PDB entry 7STB | electron microscopy, 2.72 A resolution | chains D and E of the 10 polymer chains in the assembly

== Chain D ==
Molecule: Replication factor C subunit 2
Organism: Saccharomyces cerevisiae (strain ATCC 204508 / S288c)
UniProtKB: P40348 (RFC2_YEAST); numbering as in UniProt (aligned over 1-353)
Amino-acid sequence (353 residues; numbered 1 to 353; the number before each row is that of its first residue):
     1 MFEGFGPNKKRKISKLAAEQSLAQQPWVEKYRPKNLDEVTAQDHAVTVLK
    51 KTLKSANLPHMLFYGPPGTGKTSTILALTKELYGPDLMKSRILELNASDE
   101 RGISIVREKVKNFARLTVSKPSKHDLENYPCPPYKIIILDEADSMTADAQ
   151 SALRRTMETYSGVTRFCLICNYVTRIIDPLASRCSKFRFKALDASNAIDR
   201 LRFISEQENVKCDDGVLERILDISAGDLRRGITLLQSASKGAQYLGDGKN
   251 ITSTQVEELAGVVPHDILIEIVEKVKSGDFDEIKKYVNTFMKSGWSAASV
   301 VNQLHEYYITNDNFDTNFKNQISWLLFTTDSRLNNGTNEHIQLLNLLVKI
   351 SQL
Unresolved in the structure: 1-20
Metal / ion sites: Mg2+: Thr72 (together with ATP-gamma-S)
Residues lining bound ligands:
  - ATP-gamma-S (AGS; phosphothiophosphoric acid-adenylate ester), molecule 1: Val28, Tyr31, Arg32, Pro33, Glu38, Val39, Thr40, Ala41, Gln42, Pro66, Pro67, Gly68, Thr69, Gly70, Lys71, Thr72, Ser73, Asn171, Leu192, Arg200, Leu228, Arg229, Ile232
  - ATP-gamma-S (AGS), molecule 2: Arg154, Glu158, Pro179, Arg183
Curated features (UniProtKB/Swiss-Prot):
  - binding site (ATP): Val28, Arg32, Gly65 to Ser73, Asn171, Arg229
  - modified residue: Met1 (N-acetylmethionine)

== Chain E ==
Molecule: Replication factor C subunit 5
Organism: Saccharomyces cerevisiae (strain ATCC 204508 / S288c)
UniProtKB: P38251 (RFC5_YEAST); numbering as in UniProt (aligned over 1-354)
Amino-acid sequence (354 residues; row label = number of the first residue in the row):
     1 MSLWVDKYRPKSLNALSHNEELTNFLKSLSDQPRDLPHLLLYGPNGTGKK
    51 TRCMALLESIFGPGVYRLKIDVRQFVTASNRKLELNVVSSPYHLEITPSD
   101 MGNNDRIVIQELLKEVAQMEQVDFQDSKDGLAHRYKCVIINEANSLTKDA
   151 QAALRRTMEKYSKNIRLIMVCDSMSPIIAPIKSRCLLIRCPAPSDSEIST
   201 ILSDVVTNERIQLETKDILKRIAQASNGNLRVSLLMLESMALNNELALKS
   251 SSPIIKPDWIIVIHKLTRKIVKERSVNSLIECRAVLYDLLAHCIPANIIL
   301 KELTFSLLDVETLNTTNKSSIIEYSSVFDERLSLGNKAIFHLEGFIAKVM
   351 CCLD
Unresolved in the structure: 1, 122-132
Residues lining bound ligands:
  - ADP (adenosine-5'-diphosphate): Val5, Asp6, Tyr8, Arg9, Pro10, Leu16, Ser17, His18, Pro44, Asn45, Gly46, Thr47, Gly48, Lys49, Lys50, Thr51, Arg52, Ile201, Leu230, Arg231
  - ATP-gamma-S (AGS; phosphothiophosphoric acid-adenylate ester): Arg155, Glu159, Pro180, Arg184
Curated features (UniProtKB/Swiss-Prot):
  - binding site (ATP): Val5, Ser17, Gly43 to Thr51, Arg231

== How chain D and chain E interact ==
Contacting residue pairs - 98 pairs, chain D then chain E:
  Ser21(D) - Lys163(E)
  Ala23(D) - Arg34(E)
  Gln24(D) - Arg34(E)
  Gln24(D) - His133(E)  hydrogen bond (side chain-backbone)
  Gln24(D) - Lys163(E)  hydrogen bond
  Gln24(D) - Arg166(E)  hydrogen bond (backbone-side chain)
  Gln25(D) - Asp35(E)
  Gln25(D) - Ser162(E)  hydrogen bond
  Gln25(D) - Lys163(E)
  Gln25(D) - Arg166(E)
  Pro26(D) - Ser162(E)
  Trp27(D) - Asp35(E)
  Glu29(D) - Glu159(E)
  Glu29(D) - Ser162(E)
  Arg32(D) - Glu159(E)  salt bridge
  Pro67(D) - Ala179(E)  hydrophobic
  Thr72(D) - Arg156(E)
  Asn96(D) - Arg156(E)
  Ala97(D) - Gln110(E)  hydrogen bond (backbone-side chain)
  Ala97(D) - Ala152(E)
  Ser98(D) - Gln110(E)
  Ser98(D) - Lys114(E)  hydrogen bond
  Ser98(D) - Ala153(E)
  Ser98(D) - Thr157(E)
  Asp99(D) - Lys114(E)  salt bridge
  Glu141(D) - Ala152(E)
  Glu141(D) - Arg155(E)  salt bridge
  Glu141(D) - Arg156(E)
  Asn171(D) - Arg155(E)  hydrogen bond
  Asp227(D) - Ser183(E)  hydrogen bond
  Arg229(D) - Glu159(E)  salt bridge
  Arg229(D) - Ser183(E)  hydrogen bond
  Arg229(D) - Arg184(E)
  Arg230(D) - Ser183(E)
  Thr233(D) - Leu186(E)
  Gln236(D) - Asp35(E)  hydrogen bond (side chain-backbone)
  Gln236(D) - Pro37(E)
  Ser237(D) - Leu186(E)
  Lys240(D) - Ser28(E)  hydrogen bond (backbone-side chain)
  Lys240(D) - Leu29(E)
  Lys240(D) - Gln32(E)  hydrogen bond (side chain-backbone)
  Lys240(D) - Asp35(E)  salt bridge
  Gly241(D) - Ser28(E)  hydrogen bond (backbone-side chain)
  Tyr244(D) - Lys27(E)
  Tyr244(D) - Ser28(E)
  Tyr244(D) - Asp31(E)
  Leu259(D) - Phe25(E)  hydrophobic
  Leu259(D) - Leu187(E)
  Gly261(D) - Tyr42(E)
  Phe280(D) - Leu308(E)  hydrophobic
  Phe280(D) - Lys318(E)
  Phe280(D) - Ser319(E)
  Phe280(D) - Ile322(E)  hydrophobic
  Asp281(D) - Lys318(E)  salt bridge
  Lys284(D) - Leu308(E)
  Lys284(D) - Asp309(E)  salt bridge
  Asn288(D) - Asn227(E)
  Lys292(D) - Ala192(E)
  Lys292(D) - Asn227(E)
  Ser293(D) - Arg189(E)  hydrogen bond (backbone-side chain)
  Ser293(D) - Pro191(E)
  Gly294(D) - Tyr42(E)
  Gly294(D) - Pro44(E)
  Gly294(D) - Arg189(E)
  Trp295(D) - Arg189(E)
  Ser296(D) - Met174(E)
  Arg332(D) - Val327(E)
  Arg332(D) - Glu330(E)  salt bridge
  Leu333(D) - Ser175(E)  hydrogen bond (backbone-side chain)
  Asn335(D) - Glu330(E)  hydrogen bond
  Asn335(D) - Ser333(E)
  Asn335(D) - Leu334(E)
  Gly336(D) - Ser175(E)
  Gly336(D) - Ser333(E)  hydrogen bond (backbone-side chain)
  Thr337(D) - Ser175(E)
  Thr337(D) - Asp329(E)
  Thr337(D) - Glu330(E)
  Thr337(D) - Ser333(E)
  Asn338(D) - Lys301(E)
  Asn338(D) - Asp329(E)  hydrogen bond (backbone-side chain)
  Glu339(D) - Ser173(E)
  Glu339(D) - Met174(E)  hydrogen bond (side chain-backbone)
  Glu339(D) - Ser175(E)
  His340(D) - Phe305(E)
  Ile341(D) - Lys301(E)
  Ile341(D) - Ser325(E)
  Ile341(D) - Ser326(E)
  Gln342(D) - Ser326(E)  hydrogen bond (side chain-backbone)
  Gln342(D) - Asp329(E)
  Leu344(D) - Phe305(E)  hydrophobic
  Leu344(D) - Leu308(E)  hydrophobic
  Leu344(D) - Ile322(E)  hydrophobic
  Asn345(D) - Ile322(E)
  Asn345(D) - Glu323(E)
  Asn345(D) - Ser326(E)  hydrogen bond
  Val348(D) - Ser319(E)
  Lys349(D) - Glu323(E)  salt bridge
  Gln352(D) - Ser319(E)  hydrogen bond
Other interface residues (no listed pair), chain D (56 interface residues in all): Glu94, Asp140, Ser144, Met291, Ser331
Other interface residues (no listed pair), chain E (57 interface residues in all): Asn24, Leu36, Arg134, Pro176, Pro180, Cys190, Thr315

== Summary ==
Chain D and chain E form an interface of 56 and 57 residues respectively; the contacts include 22 hydrogen
bonds and 9 salt bridges. Polar contacts include Arg32(D)-Glu159(E), Asp99(D)-Lys114(E) and
Glu141(D)-Arg155(E). One ATP-gamma-S molecule is bound between chain D and chain E.
Here chain D is Replication factor C subunit 2 and chain E is Replication factor C subunit 5, both from
Saccharomyces cerevisiae (strain ATCC 204508 / S288c). Entry 7STB (Closed state of Rad24-RFC:9-1-1 bound to a
5' ss/dsDNA junction) was determined by electron microscopy, deposited together with 7STE and 7ST9.
